7MI9 - chains C and H of the 10 polymer chains in the assembly; structure by electron microscopy, 3.89 A resolution.

== Chain C ==
Molecule: CRISPR-associated exonuclease Cas4/endonuclease Cas1 fusion
From: Geobacter sulfurreducens
Notes: EC 3.1.-.-, 3.1.12.1
Reference sequence: Q74H36 (CS4F1_GEOSL); residues 1-559 here = UniProt positions 1-559
Amino-acid sequence (559 residues; numbered 1 to 559; the number before each row is that of its first residue):
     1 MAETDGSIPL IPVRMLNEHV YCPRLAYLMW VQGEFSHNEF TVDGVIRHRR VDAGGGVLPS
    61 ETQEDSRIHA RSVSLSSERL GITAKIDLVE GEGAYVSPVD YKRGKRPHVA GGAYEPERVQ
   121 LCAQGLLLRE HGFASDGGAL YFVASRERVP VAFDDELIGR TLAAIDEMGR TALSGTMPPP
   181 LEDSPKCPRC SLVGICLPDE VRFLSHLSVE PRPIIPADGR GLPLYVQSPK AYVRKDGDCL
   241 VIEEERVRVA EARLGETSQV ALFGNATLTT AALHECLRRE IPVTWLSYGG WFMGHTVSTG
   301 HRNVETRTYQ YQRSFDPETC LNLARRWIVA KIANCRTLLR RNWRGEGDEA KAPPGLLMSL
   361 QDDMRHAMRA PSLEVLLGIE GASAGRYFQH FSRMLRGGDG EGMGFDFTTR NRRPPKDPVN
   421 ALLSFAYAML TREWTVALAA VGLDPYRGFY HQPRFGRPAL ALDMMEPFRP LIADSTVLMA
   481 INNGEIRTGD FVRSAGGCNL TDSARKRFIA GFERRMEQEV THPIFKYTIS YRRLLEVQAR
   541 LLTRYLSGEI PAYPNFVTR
Unresolved in the structure: 1-219, 559
Swiss-Prot annotation at these positions:
  - binding site ([4Fe-4S] cluster): Cys-22, Cys-187, Cys-190, Cys-196
  - binding site (Mn(2+)): Asp-87, Asp-100, Glu-380, His-451, Glu-466
From the paper describing this entry:
  - specificity-determining residues: Glu-18
  - specificity-determining residues: Arg-14, Leu-25, Leu-192 (by similarity / conservation)
  - mutagenesis - H48G, D100A: decreased catalytic activity
  - mutagenesis - S191A: decreased catalytic activity on Gsu-PAM
  - mutagenesis - E18Y: abolished catalytic activity on both PAMs

== Chain H ==
Molecule: 72-nt DNA strand
Sequence (72 nucleotides; numbered 3 to 74; the number before each row is that of its first residue):
     3 CTGTGCCGTC CGTAACGTTG TCGATTTTTG TATTCCGGGG CCATGATGCC CCGGCCTCAT
    63 TGAAGCGGCT TC

== How chain C and chain H interact ==
Residue-residue contacts (12; chain C residue first):
  Tyr-232(C) / DC3(H)  hydrogen bond to the phosphate
  Arg-234(C) / DC3(H)  hydrogen bond to the phosphate
  Arg-234(C) / DT4(H)  salt bridge to the phosphate
  Lys-235(C) / DT4(H)  hydrogen bond to the phosphate
  Lys-235(C) / DG5(H)  salt bridge to the phosphate
  Asp-236(C) / DG5(H)  phosphate contact
  Gly-237(C) / DG5(H)  hydrogen bond to the phosphate
  Thr-269(C) / DC3(H)  sugar contact
  Thr-269(C) / DT4(H)  hydrogen bond to the phosphate
  Ala-271(C) / DT4(H)  phosphate contact
  Arg-544(C) / DT59(H)  phosphate contact
  Arg-544(C) / DC60(H)  salt bridge to the phosphate

== Summary ==
Chain C and chain H form an interface of 8 and 5 residues respectively, with 5 hydrogen bonds and 3 salt
bridges. Polar pairs include Tyr-232(C)/DC3(H), Arg-234(C)/DC3(H) and Lys-235(C)/DT4(H). From the paper: H48G
and D100A of chain C reduce catalytic activity; specificity determinants Glu-18(C), Arg-14(C) and Leu-25(C)
among others; 4 substitutions were tested in all.
Chain C is CRISPR-associated exonuclease Cas4/endonuclease Cas1 fusion (Geobacter sulfurreducens) and chain H
is a 72-nt DNA strand; the structure, Full integration complex of Cas1/Cas2 from Cas4-containing system, was
determined by electron microscopy, deposited together with 7MI4, 7MI5, 7MIB and 7MID.
